PDB entry 5UM8 | X-ray diffraction, 3.94 A resolution | chains G and B of the 6 polymer chains in the assembly

== Chain G ==
Protein: glycoprotein gp120
Source organism: Human immunodeficiency virus 1
Sequence (485 residues; row label = number of the first residue in the row; note: 10 numbers in that range are skipped by the numbering (no residue carries them; nothing is unmodelled there); a row labelled like 186A-186D holds insertion residues (186A, then the next letters in order)):
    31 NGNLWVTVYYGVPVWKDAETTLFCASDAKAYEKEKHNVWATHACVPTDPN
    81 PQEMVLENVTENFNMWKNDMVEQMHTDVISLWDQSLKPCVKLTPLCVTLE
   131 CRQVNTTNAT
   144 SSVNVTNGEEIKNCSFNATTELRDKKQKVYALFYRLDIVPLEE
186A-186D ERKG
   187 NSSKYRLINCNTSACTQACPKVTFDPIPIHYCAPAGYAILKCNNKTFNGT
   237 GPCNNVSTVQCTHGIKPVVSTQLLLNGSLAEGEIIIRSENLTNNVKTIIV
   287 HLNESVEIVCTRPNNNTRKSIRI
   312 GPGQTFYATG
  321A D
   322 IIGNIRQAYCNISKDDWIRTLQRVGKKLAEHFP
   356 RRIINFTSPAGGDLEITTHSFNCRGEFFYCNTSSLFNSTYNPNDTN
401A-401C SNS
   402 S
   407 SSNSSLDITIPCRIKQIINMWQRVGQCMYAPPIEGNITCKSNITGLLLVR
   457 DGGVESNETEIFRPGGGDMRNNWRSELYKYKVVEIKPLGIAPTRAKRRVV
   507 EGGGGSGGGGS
Disordered / not traced: 31, 144-146, 401A-401C, 511-517
Disulfides: Cys54-Cys74, Cys119-Cys205, Cys126-Cys196, Cys131-Cys157, Cys201-Cys433, Cys218-Cys247, Cys228-Cys239, Cys296-Cys331, Cys378-Cys445, Cys385-Cys418
Glycans and other covalent adducts: glycan linked to Asn88, Asn262, Asn332; N-acetylglucosamine (NAG) linked to Asn156, Asn160, Asn197, Asn230, Asn234, Asn241, Asn276, Asn289, Asn301, Asn360, Asn386, Asn392, Asn398, Asn442, Asn448, Asn463
Reported in the primary citation:
  - post-translational modification sites: Asn156, Asn301, Asn332
  - post-translational modification sites: Asn138, Asn147, Asn230, Asn241, Asn289 (proposed by the authors, not directly observed)
  - contacts within the chain: Asp47-Lys487, Glu49-Asp99, Asn425-Arg429, Thr202-Gln432, Gly32-Arg500, Leu34-Arg500
  - self-association interface (contacts with another copy of this molecule); pairs are residue here / residue on that copy: Leu165-Thr128, Leu165-Cys126

== Chain B ==
Protein: glycoprotein gp41
Source organism: Human immunodeficiency virus 1
Sequence (153 residues; row label = number of the first residue in the row):
   512 AVGLGAVIFGFLGAAGSTMGAASITLTVQARQLLSGIVQQQSNLLKAPEA
   562 QQHLLQLGVWGIKQLQTRVLAIERYLKDQQLLGIWGCSGKLICTTAVPWN
   612 SSWSNKSHDEIWGNMTWMQWDREISNYTNTIYRLLEDSQNQQEQNEKDLL
   662 ALD
Disordered / not traced: 512-520, 553-565, 663-664
Disulfides: Cys598-Cys604
Glycans and other covalent adducts: N-acetylglucosamine (NAG) linked to Asn611, Asn625, Asn637
Reported in the primary citation:
  - conformationally variable residues (loop rearrangement, order/disorder transition): Ser553 to Leu565, Leu566 to Gly569

== Chain G / chain B interface ==
Contacting residue pairs (92):
  Leu34(G) - Trp610(B)  hydrogen bond (backbone-backbone)
  Trp35(G) - Ala607(B)
  Trp35(G) - Val608(B)
  Trp35(G) - Pro609(B)  hydrophobic
  Val36(G) - Thr606(B)  hydrogen bond (backbone-side chain)
  Val36(G) - Val608(B)  hydrogen bond (backbone-backbone)
  Val36(G) - Trp610(B)  hydrophobic
  Val36(G) - Trp614(B)  hydrophobic
  Val36(G) - Leu646(B)  hydrophobic
  Thr37(G) - Cys604(B)
  Thr37(G) - Thr605(B)
  Val38(G) - Leu602(B)
  Val38(G) - Ile603(B)
  Val38(G) - Cys604(B)  hydrogen bond (backbone-backbone)
  Val38(G) - Leu646(B)  hydrophobic
  Tyr39(G) - Leu537(B)  hydrophobic
  Tyr39(G) - Leu602(B)
  Tyr39(G) - Ile603(B)  hydrophobic
  Tyr39(G) - Trp623(B)
  Tyr39(G) - Trp628(B)  hydrophobic
  Tyr40(G) - Leu537(B)
  Tyr40(G) - Leu544(B)
  Tyr40(G) - Tyr586(B)
  Tyr40(G) - Asp589(B)
  Tyr40(G) - Gln590(B)  hydrogen bond
  Tyr40(G) - Leu593(B)  hydrophobic
  Tyr40(G) - Leu602(B)  hydrogen bond (backbone-backbone)
  Gly41(G) - Leu537(B)
  Gly41(G) - Gln540(B)  hydrogen bond (backbone-side chain)
  Val42(G) - Trp628(B)
  Pro43(G) - Leu523(B)  hydrophobic
  Pro43(G) - Ala525(B)
  Pro43(G) - Ala526(B)  hydrophobic
  Pro43(G) - Gln540(B)
  Val44(G) - Trp628(B)  hydrophobic
  Val44(G) - Asp632(B)
  Trp45(G) - Leu523(B)  hydrophobic
  Trp45(G) - Ala526(B)  hydrophobic
  Trp45(G) - Met629(B)
  Thr51(G) - Thr578(B)
  His72(G) - Leu568(B)
  Ala73(G) - Trp571(B)  hydrogen bond (backbone-side chain)
  Met84(G) - Gly521(B)
  Met84(G) - Phe522(B)
  Leu86(G) - Leu523(B)
  Leu86(G) - Gly524(B)
  Glu87(G) - Gly527(B)
  Asn88(G) - Gly527(B)
  Val89(G) - Gly527(B)
  Asp107(G) - Trp571(B)
  Asp107(G) - Lys574(B)  salt bridge
  Leu111(G) - Trp571(B)
  Ala221(G) - Leu544(B)
  Ala221(G) - Leu545(B)  hydrophobic
  Ala221(G) - Ala582(B)
  Gly222(G) - Gln543(B)
  Gly222(G) - Leu544(B)
  Tyr223(G) - Leu581(B)
  Tyr223(G) - Arg585(B)
  Thr244(G) - Phe522(B)
  Glu490(G) - Arg585(B)  salt bridge
  Ile491(G) - Leu523(B)  hydrophobic
  Ile491(G) - Leu544(B)  hydrophobic
  Ile491(G) - Arg585(B)  hydrogen bond (backbone-side chain)
  Pro493(G) - Leu544(B)  hydrophobic
  Pro493(G) - Asp589(B)
  Leu494(G) - Leu592(B)  hydrophobic
  Leu494(G) - Leu593(B)  hydrophobic
  Leu494(G) - Asp632(B)
  Gly495(G) - Trp628(B)
  Ile496(G) - Trp631(B)  hydrogen bond (backbone-side chain)
  Ile496(G) - Thr639(B)
  Ile496(G) - Tyr643(B)  hydrophobic
  Ala497(G) - Met530(B)  hydrophobic
  Ala497(G) - Trp623(B)  hydrophobic
  Ala497(G) - Trp628(B)  hydrophobic
  Pro498(G) - Trp610(B)  hydrophobic
  Pro498(G) - Trp623(B)  hydrogen bond (backbone-side chain)
  Pro498(G) - Trp631(B)
  Thr499(G) - Trp623(B)
  Arg500(G) - His619(B)
  Ala501(G) - Thr605(B)
  Lys502(G) - Thr605(B)
  Lys502(G) - Thr606(B)
  Arg503(G) - Trp596(B)
  Arg503(G) - Thr605(B)  hydrogen bond (side chain-backbone)
  Arg503(G) - Thr606(B)
  Arg503(G) - Gln650(B)  hydrogen bond
  Arg503(G) - Glu654(B)  salt bridge
  Val506(G) - Glu654(B)
  Val506(G) - Glu657(B)
  Glu507(G) - Leu661(B)
Interface residues without a listed pair, chain G (47 interface residues in all): Lys46, Thr50, Ser110, Pro220, Ala224, Gln246
Interface residues without a listed pair, chain B (59 interface residues in all): Ala533, Ser534, Thr536, Ala541, Leu566, Gly597, Ile622, Arg633, Ile635, Ile642
Interface features reported in the paper:
  - pairs named by the authors: Arg500(G)-His619(B)

== Summary ==
47 residues of chain G and 59 residues of chain B are in contact, with 13 hydrogen bonds and 3 salt bridges.
Polar contacts include Asp107(G)-Lys574(B), Glu490(G)-Arg585(B) and Arg503(G)-Glu654(B). The paper describes a
contact between Arg500(G) and His619(B). The paper reports modification sites Asn156(G), Asn301(G) and
Asn332(G) among others; conformational variability at Ser553(B) and Leu566(B).
Chain G is glycoprotein gp120 and chain B is glycoprotein gp41, both from Human immunodeficiency virus 1; the
structure, Crystal structure of HIV-1 envelope trimer 16055 NFL TD CC (T569G) in complex with Fabs 35022 ...,
was determined by X-ray diffraction.
